8EUU - chains A and E of the 12 polymer chains in the assembly; structure by electron microscopy, 2.70 A resolution.

== Chain A (and E) ==
Name: Envelope glycoprotein gp120
From: Human immunodeficiency virus 1
Notes: chain E of this document is another copy of the same molecule, construct and numbering; everything in this record applies to it too
Reference sequence: Q2N0S6 (Q2N0S6_9HIV1); the construct lacks a stretch of the UniProt sequence and is renumbered around it, so the offset changes along the chain: 31-141 = UniProt 30-140; 150-184 = UniProt 141-175; 189-309 = UniProt 188-308; 312-321 = UniProt 309-318; 2 more segments
Sequence (481 residues; each row starts with the number of its first residue; note: 15 numbers in that range are skipped by the numbering (no residue carries them; nothing is unmodelled there); a row labelled like 184A-184L holds insertion residues (184A, then the next letters in order)):
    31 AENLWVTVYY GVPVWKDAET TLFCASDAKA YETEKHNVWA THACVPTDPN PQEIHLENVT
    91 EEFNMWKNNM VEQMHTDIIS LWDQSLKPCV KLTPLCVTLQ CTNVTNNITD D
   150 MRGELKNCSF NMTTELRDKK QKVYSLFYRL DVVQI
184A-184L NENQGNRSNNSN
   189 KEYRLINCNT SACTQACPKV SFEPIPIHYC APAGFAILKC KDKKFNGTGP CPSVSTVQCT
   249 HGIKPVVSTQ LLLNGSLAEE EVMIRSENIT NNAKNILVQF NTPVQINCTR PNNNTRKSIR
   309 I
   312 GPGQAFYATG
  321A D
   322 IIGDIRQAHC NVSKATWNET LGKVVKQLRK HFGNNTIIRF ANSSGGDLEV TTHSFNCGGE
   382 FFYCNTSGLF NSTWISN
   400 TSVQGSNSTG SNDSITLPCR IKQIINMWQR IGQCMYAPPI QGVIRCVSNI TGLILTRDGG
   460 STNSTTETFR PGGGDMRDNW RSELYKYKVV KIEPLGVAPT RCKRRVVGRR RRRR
Not modelled in the structure: 58-65, 184A-184L, 400-409, 504-513
Sequence notes: conflict Cys201 (Ile200 in Q2N0S6), Asn332 (Thr330 in Q2N0S6), Cys433 (Ala430 in Q2N0S6), Cys501 (Ala498 in Q2N0S6), Arg509 (Glu506 in Q2N0S6), Arg510 (Lys507 in Q2N0S6), Arg512 (Ala509 in Q2N0S6), Arg513 (Val510 in Q2N0S6)
Cystine bridges: Cys54-Cys74, Cys119-Cys205, Cys126-Cys196, Cys131-Cys157, Cys201-Cys433, Cys218-Cys247, Cys228-Cys239, Cys296-Cys331, Cys378-Cys445, Cys385-Cys418
Covalently attached groups: glycan linked to Asn88; N-acetylglucosamine (NAG) linked to Asn133, Asn156, Asn160, Asn197, Asn234, Asn262, Asn276, Asn295, Asn301, Asn332, Asn363, Asn386, Asn392, Asn448

== How chain A and chain E interact ==
Contacting residue pairs (23):
  Glu164(A) - Cys126(E)
  Glu164(A) - Cys196(E)
  Glu164(A) - Asn197(E)
  Leu165(A) - Cys126(E)
  Leu165(A) - Thr128(E)
  Leu165(A) - Ile184(E)  hydrophobic
  Leu165(A) - Arg192(E)
  Arg166(A) - Pro124(E)  hydrogen bond (side chain-backbone)
  Arg166(A) - Cys126(E)  hydrogen bond (backbone-backbone)
  Arg166(A) - Val127(E)
  Arg166(A) - Asn160(E)
  Arg166(A) - Met161(E)
  Arg166(A) - Thr162(E)
  Arg166(A) - Lys169(E)
  Asp167(A) - Val127(E)
  Asp167(A) - Thr128(E)  hydrogen bond
  Lys168(A) - Thr128(E)
  Arg308(A) - Asn197(E)  hydrogen bond (side chain-backbone)
  Pro313(A) - Cys196(E)
  Pro313(A) - Ser199(E)
  Pro313(A) - Ala200(E)
  Gly314(A) - Thr198(E)  hydrogen bond (backbone-backbone)
  Gly314(A) - Ser199(E)

== In short ==
The interface between chain A and chain E involves 8 residues on one side and 15 on the other; the contacts
include 5 hydrogen bonds. Polar pairs include Arg166(A)-Pro124(E), Asp167(A)-Thr128(E) and
Arg308(A)-Asn197(E).
Chain A and chain E are both Envelope glycoprotein gp120 (Human immunodeficiency virus 1); the structure,
Cryo-EM structure of HIV-1 BG505 DS-SOSIP ENV trimer bound to VRC34.01 FAB, was determined by electron
microscopy, deposited together with 8F7Z, 8ELI, 8EUV and 8EUW.
